3HQH - chains A and M; structure by X-ray diffraction, 2.30 A resolution.

Chain A:
Protein: Speckle-type POZ protein
From: Homo sapiens
UniProt: O43791; numbering as in UniProt (aligned over 28-166)
Sequence (145 residues; row label = number of the first residue in the row):
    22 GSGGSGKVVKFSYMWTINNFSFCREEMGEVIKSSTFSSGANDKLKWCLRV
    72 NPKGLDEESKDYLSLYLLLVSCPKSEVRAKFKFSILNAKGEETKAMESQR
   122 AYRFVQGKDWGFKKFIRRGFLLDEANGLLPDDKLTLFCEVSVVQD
Unresolved in the structure: 22-27, 61-62, 95-96, 166
Differences from the reference sequence: expression tag (22-27); engineered mutation Gly140 (Asp in O43791)
Metal / ion sites: Zn2+ site 1: Cys44, Glu47; Zn2+ site 2 near Cys44 (its only coordinating residue here); Zn2+ site 3: Glu113, Glu160
Curated features (UniProtKB/Swiss-Prot):
  - region: Tyr123 to Phe133 (Important for binding substrate proteins)
Reported in the primary citation:
  - mutagenesis - D130A, W131A: decreased binding to Puc

Chain M:
Protein: MacroH2A
Sequence (15 residues; row label = number of the first residue in the row):
   167 KAASADSTTEGTPAD
Unresolved in the structure: 167-168, 178-181

Chain A / chain M interface:
Contacting residue pairs (23; chain A residue first):
  Arg70(A) with Thr174(M)
  Tyr87(A) with Asp172(M), hydrogen bond; Thr174(M)
  Phe102(A) with Ala171(M), hydrophobic
  Glu118(A) with Ala169(M)
  Gln120(A) with Ala169(M); Ser170(M), hydrogen bond
  Tyr123(A) with Ala171(M), hydrophobic
  Lys129(A) with Ser173(M), hydrogen bond; Thr175(M), hydrogen bond (side chain-backbone); Gly177(M), hydrogen bond (side chain-backbone)
  Asp130(A) with Ser173(M), hydrogen bond (backbone-side chain); Thr174(M), hydrogen bond
  Trp131(A) with Ala171(M); Asp172(M); Ser173(M)
  Gly132(A) with Ala171(M); Asp172(M), hydrogen bond (backbone-backbone)
  Phe133(A) with Ala169(M); Ser170(M); Ala171(M), hydrophobic; Asp172(M)
  Lys134(A) with Asp172(M), hydrogen bond (backbone-side chain)
Also at the interface, not in a pair above, chain A (14 interface residues in all): Met117, Ser119
The authors on this interface:
  - interface residues, chain A: Tyr87(A), Phe102(A), Tyr123(A), Asp130(A), Trp131(A), Phe133(A)

Overview:
14 residues of chain A face 8 of chain M across their interface; the contacts include 9 hydrogen bonds. Among
the polar pairs are Tyr87(A)-Asp172(M), Gln120(A)-Ser170(M) and Lys129(A)-Ser173(M). The paper reports that
D130A and W131A of chain A reduce binding to Puc; interface residues Tyr87(A), Phe102(A) and Tyr123(A) among
others.
Chain A is Speckle-type POZ protein (Homo sapiens) and chain M is MacroH2A; the structure, Structures of
SPOP-Substrate Complexes: Insights into Molecular Architectures of BTB-Cul3 Ubiquitin Ligases:
SPOPMATHx-MacroH2ASBCpep1, was determined by X-ray diffraction together with 3HQI, 3HQL, 3HQM, 3HSV, 3HU6,
3HVE, 3IVQ and 3IVV from the same study.
